Entry 9ITK (electron microscopy, 2.89 A resolution); this record covers chains X and Y of the 26 polymer chains in the assembly.

Chain X (and Y):
Protein: ATP synthase subunit b
Source organism: Chloroflexus aurantiacus J-10-fl
Notes: chain Y of this document is another copy of the same molecule, construct and numbering; everything in this record applies to it too
UniProtKB: A9WGS8 (ATPF_CHLAA); residues 1-164 here = UniProt positions 1-164
Chain sequence (164 residues; numbered 1 to 164; the number before each row is that of its first residue):
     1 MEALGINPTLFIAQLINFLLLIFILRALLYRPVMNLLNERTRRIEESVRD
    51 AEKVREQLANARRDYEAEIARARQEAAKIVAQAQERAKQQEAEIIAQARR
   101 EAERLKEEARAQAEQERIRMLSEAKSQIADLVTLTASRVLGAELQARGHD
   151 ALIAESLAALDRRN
Unresolved in the structure: 1-4, 160-164 (chain Y: 1-7, 161-164)

Chain X / chain Y interface:
Contacting residue pairs (25):
  Glu46(X) - Val54(Y)
  Lys53(X) - Ala61(Y)
  Asn60(X) - Tyr65(Y)
  Asn60(X) - Glu68(Y)
  Ala67(X) - Ala72(Y)  hydrophobic
  Arg71(X) - Ala76(Y)
  Arg71(X) - Ile79(Y)
  Glu75(X) - Ile79(Y)
  Glu75(X) - Ala83(Y)
  Ile79(X) - Ala83(Y)
  Ile79(X) - Ala87(Y)  hydrophobic
  Gln82(X) - Ala87(Y)
  Ala83(X) - Gln90(Y)
  Arg86(X) - Glu91(Y)
  Ala87(X) - Ile94(Y)  hydrophobic
  Gln90(X) - Ala98(Y)
  Ile94(X) - Ala102(Y)  hydrophobic
  Ala98(X) - Leu105(Y)
  Ala98(X) - Ala109(Y)
  Leu105(X) - Ala113(Y)  hydrophobic
  Ala109(X) - Arg117(Y)
  Leu131(X) - Ala136(Y)  hydrophobic
  His149(X) - Glu143(Y)
  Leu152(X) - Val139(Y)  hydrophobic
  Ala159(X) - Thr135(Y)
Interface residues without a listed pair, chain X (27 interface residues in all): Glu56, Asp64, Ala72, Glu91, Ala102, Arg147, Leu157
Interface residues without a listed pair, chain Y (31 interface residues in all): Gln57, Leu58, Asp64, Glu75, Arg86, Ile95, Lys106, Leu131, Arg147

Summary:
The interface between chain X and chain Y involves 27 residues on one side and 31 on the other.
Chain X and chain Y are both ATP synthase subunit b (Chloroflexus aurantiacus J-10-fl); the structure,
Chloroflexus aurantiacus ATP synthase, state 2, was determined by electron microscopy, deposited together with
9ITJ, 9ITL, 9ITM, 9ITN, 9ITO, 9ITP and 11 further entries.
